7Z15 - chains A and G of the 12 polymer chains in the assembly; structure by electron microscopy, 1.93 A resolution.

# Chain A
Name: Alpha-D-ribose 1-methylphosphonate 5-triphosphate synthase subunit PhnG
Source organism: Escherichia coli
Notes: EC 2.7.8.37
UniProt: P16685 (PHNG_ECOLI); numbering as in UniProt (aligned over 1-150)
Sequence (150 residues; numbered 1 to 150; the number before each row is that of its first residue):
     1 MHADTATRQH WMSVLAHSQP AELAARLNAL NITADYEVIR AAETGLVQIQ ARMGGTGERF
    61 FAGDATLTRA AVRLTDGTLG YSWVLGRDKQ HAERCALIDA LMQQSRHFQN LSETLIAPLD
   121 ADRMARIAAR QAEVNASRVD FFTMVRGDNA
Unresolved in the structure: 1-2, 146-150
Differences from the reference sequence: conflict Leu85 (Gln in P16685)
Curated features (UniProtKB/Swiss-Prot):
  - natural variant: Leu85 (Q85L: In strain: B; this construct carries the variant)

# Chain G
Name: Alpha-D-ribose 1-methylphosphonate 5-triphosphate synthase subunit PhnI
Source organism: Escherichia coli
Notes: EC 2.7.8.37
UniProt: P16687 (PHNI_ECOLI); residue numbers follow UniProt; this construct covers 1-354
Sequence (354 residues; row label = number of the first residue in the row):
     1 MYVAVKGGEK AIDAAHALQE SRRRGDTDLP ELSVAQIEQQ LNLAVDRVMT EGGIADRELA
    61 ALALKQASGD NVEAIFLLRA YRTTLAKLAV SEPLDTTGMR LERRISAVYK DIPGGQLLGP
   121 TYDYTHRLLD FTLLANGEAP TLTTADSEQQ PSPHVFSLLA RQGLAKFEED SGAQPDDITR
   181 TPPVYPCSRS SRLQQLMRGD EGYLLALAYS TQRGYGRNHP FAGEIRSGYI DVSIVPEELG
   241 FAVNVGELLM TECEMVNGFI DPPDEPPHFT RGYGLVFGMS ERKAMAMALV DRALQAPEYG
   301 EHATGPAQDE EFVLAHADNV EAAGFVSHLK LPHYVDFQAE LELLKRLQQE KNHG
Unresolved in the structure: 354
Differences from the reference sequence: conflict Asp264 (Gly in P16687), Lys351 (Gln in P16687)
Bound ions: Zn2+: His328, His333 (together with I9X)
Residues lining bound ligands: I9X (alpha-D-ribose-1,2-cyclic-phosphate-5-phosphate): Phe325, His328, Leu331, His333
Curated features (UniProtKB/Swiss-Prot):
  - natural variant: Asp264 (G264D: In strain: B; this construct carries the variant), Lys351 (Q351K: In strain: B; this construct carries the variant)

# Chain A / chain G interface
Contacting residue pairs (25):
  Arg130(A) with Leu18(G)
  Glu133(A) with Leu18(G)
  Ala136(A) with Ala14(G)
  Ser137(A) with Ala11(G); Ala14(G); Ala15(G); Leu18(G)
  Arg138(A) with Ala11(G)
  Val139(A) with Ala11(G), hydrophobic
  Asp140(A) with Val5(G); Gly7(G); Lys10(G), salt bridge
  Phe141(A) with Ala4(G); Val5(G), hydrogen bond (backbone-backbone)
  Phe142(A) with Tyr2(G), hydrophobic; Val3(G); Ala4(G), hydrophobic; Val5(G)
  Thr143(A) with Tyr2(G); Val3(G), hydrogen bond (backbone-backbone); Val5(G)
  Met144(A) with Met1(G); Tyr2(G)
  Val145(A) with Met1(G), hydrogen bond (backbone-backbone); Val3(G), hydrophobic
Also at the interface, not in a pair above, chain A (14 interface residues in all): Arg87, Val134
Also at the interface, not in a pair above, chain G (14 interface residues in all): Lys6, Phe131, Leu134

# Summary
The chain A/chain G interface involves 14 residues from each chain, with 3 hydrogen bonds and 1 salt bridge.
Among the polar pairs are Asp140(A)-Lys10(G), Phe141(A)-Val5(G) and Thr143(A)-Val3(G). Bound to chain G:
compound I9X. The Zn2+ site is built by His328(G) and His333(G).
Here chain A is Alpha-D-ribose 1-methylphosphonate 5-triphosphate synthase subunit PhnG and chain G is
Alpha-D-ribose 1-methylphosphonate 5-triphosphate synthase subunit PhnI, both from Escherichia coli. Entry
7Z15 (E. coli C-P lyase bound to a PhnK/PhnL dual ABC dimer and ADP + Pi) was determined by electron
microscopy, deposited together with 7Z16, 7Z17, 7Z18 and 7Z19.
